Entry 3KYX (X-ray diffraction, 1.68 A resolution); this record covers chain A.

Chain A:
Protein: Rubredoxin
Source organism: Pyrococcus furiosus
Reference sequence: P24297 (RUBR_PYRFU); residues 0-53 here correspond to UniProt positions 1-54 (UniProt number = residue number + 1)
Sequence (54 residues; each row starts with the number of its first residue; numbering starts at 0):
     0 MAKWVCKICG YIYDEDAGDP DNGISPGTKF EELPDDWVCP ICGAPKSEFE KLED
Unresolved in the structure: 52-53
Metal / ion sites: Fe ion: Cys5, Cys8, Cys38, Cys41
Curated features (UniProtKB/Swiss-Prot):
  - binding site (Fe cation): Cys5, Cys8, Cys38, Cys41

In short:
Cys5, Cys8, Cys38 and Cys41 coordinate a Fe ion ion. From UniProt: 4 Fe cation-binding residues.
Chain A is Rubredoxin (Pyrococcus furiosus); the structure, Joint Xray/neutron crystal structure determination
of fully perdeuterated rubredoxin at 295K, was determined by X-ray diffraction (same publication as 3KYU,
3KYV, 3KYW and 3KYY).
